Entry 6HV9 (electron microscopy, 4.98 A resolution (low resolution: residue-level contacts below are approximate; hydrogen-bond / salt-bridge calls are withheld)); this record covers chains 3 and 7 of the 16 polymer chains in the assembly.

== Chain 3 ==
Name: DNA replication licensing factor MCM3
From: Saccharomyces cerevisiae
Notes: EC 3.6.4.12
UniProt: P24279 (MCM3_YEAST); residue numbers follow UniProt; this construct covers 1-971
Amino-acid sequence (971 residues; each row starts with the number of its first residue):
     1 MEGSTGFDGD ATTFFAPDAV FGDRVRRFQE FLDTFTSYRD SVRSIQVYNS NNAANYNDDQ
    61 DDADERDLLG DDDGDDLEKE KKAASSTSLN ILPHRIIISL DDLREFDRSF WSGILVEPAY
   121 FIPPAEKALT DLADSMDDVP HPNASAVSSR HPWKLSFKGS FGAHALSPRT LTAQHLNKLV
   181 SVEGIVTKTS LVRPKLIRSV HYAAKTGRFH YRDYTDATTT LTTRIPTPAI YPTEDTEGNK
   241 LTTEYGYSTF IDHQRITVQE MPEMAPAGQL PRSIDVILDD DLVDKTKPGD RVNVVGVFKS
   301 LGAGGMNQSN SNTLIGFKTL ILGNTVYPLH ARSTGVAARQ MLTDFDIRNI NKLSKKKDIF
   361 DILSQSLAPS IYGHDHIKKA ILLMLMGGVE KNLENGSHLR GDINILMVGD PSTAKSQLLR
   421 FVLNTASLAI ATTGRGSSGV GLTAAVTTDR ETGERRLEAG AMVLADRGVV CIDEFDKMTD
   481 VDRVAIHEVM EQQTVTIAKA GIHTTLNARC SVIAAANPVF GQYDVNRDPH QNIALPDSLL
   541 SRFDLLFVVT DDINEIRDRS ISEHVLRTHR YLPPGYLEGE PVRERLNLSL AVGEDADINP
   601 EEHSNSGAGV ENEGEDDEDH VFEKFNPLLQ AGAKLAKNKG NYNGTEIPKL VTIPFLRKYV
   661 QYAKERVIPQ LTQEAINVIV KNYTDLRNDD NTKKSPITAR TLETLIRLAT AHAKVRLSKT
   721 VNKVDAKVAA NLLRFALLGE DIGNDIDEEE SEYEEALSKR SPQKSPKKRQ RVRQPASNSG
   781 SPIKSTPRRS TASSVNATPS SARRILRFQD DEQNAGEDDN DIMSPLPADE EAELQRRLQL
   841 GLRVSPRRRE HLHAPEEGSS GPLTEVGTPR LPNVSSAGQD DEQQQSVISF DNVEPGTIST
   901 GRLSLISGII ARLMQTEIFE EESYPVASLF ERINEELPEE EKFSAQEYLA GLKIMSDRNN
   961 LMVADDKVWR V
Disordered / not traced: 1-18, 62-90, 138-166, 229, 309-313, 329-342, 448-451, 571-650, 739-971
Ligand contacts: ATP-gamma-S (AGS; phosphothiophosphoric acid-adenylate ester): Ser370, Ile371, Tyr372, Pro411, Ser412, Thr413, Ala414, Lys415, Ser416, Gln417, Glu474, Asn517, Ile561, Val565
Curated features (UniProtKB/Swiss-Prot):
  - motif: Ser541 to Asp544 (Arginine finger)
  - binding site (ATP): Gly409 to Ser416
  - modified residue: Ser761 (Phosphoserine), Ser777 (Phosphoserine), Ser781 (Phosphoserine), Thr868 (Phosphothreonine)
  - mutagenesis: Lys415 (K415A: No effect on MCM2-7 complex helicase activity. Loss of MCM2-7 complex helicase activity; when associated with MCM5 A-422. Reduces MCM2-7 complex helicase activity ...)

== Chain 7 ==
Name: DNA replication licensing factor MCM7
From: Saccharomyces cerevisiae
Notes: EC 3.6.4.12
UniProt: P38132 (MCM7_YEAST); residue numbers follow UniProt; this construct covers 1-845
Amino-acid sequence (845 residues; row label = number of the first residue in the row):
     1 MSAALPSIQL PVDYNNLFNE ITDFLVTFKQ DTLSSDATRN ENEDENLDAE NIEQHLLEKG
    61 PKYMAMLQKV ANRELNSVII DLDDILQYQN EKFLQGTQAD DLVSAIQQNA NHFTELFCRA
   121 IDNNMPLPTK EIDYKDDVLD VILNQRRLRN ERMLSDRTNE IRSENLMDTT MDPPSSMNDA
   181 LREVVEDETE LFPPNLTRRY FLYFKPLSQN CARRYRKKAI SSKPLSVRQI KGDFLGQLIT
   241 VRGIITRVSD VKPAVEVIAY TCDQCGYEVF QEVNSRTFTP LSECTSEECS QNQTKGQLFM
   301 STRASKFSAF QECKIQELSQ QVPVGHIPRS LNIHVNGTLV RSLSPGDIVD VTGIFLPAPY
   361 TGFKALKAGL LTETYLEAQF VRQHKKKFAS FSLTSDVEER VMELITSGDV YNRLAKSIAP
   421 EIYGNLDVKK ALLLLLVGGV DKRVGDGMKI RGDINVCLMG DPGVAKSQLL KAICKISPRG
   481 VYTTGKGSSG VGLTAAVMKD PVTDEMILEG GALVLADNGI CCIDEFDKMD ESDRTAIHEV
   541 MEQQTISISK AGINTTLNAR TSILAAANPL YGRYNPRLSP LDNINLPAAL LSRFDILFLM
   601 LDIPSRDDDE KLAEHVTYVH MHNKQPDLDF TPVEPSKMRE YIAYAKTKRP VMSEAVNDYV
   661 VQAYIRLRQD SKREMDSKFS FGQATPRTLL GIIRLSQALA KLRLADMVDI DDVEEALRLV
   721 RVSKESLYQE TNKSKEDESP TTKIFTIIKK MLQETGKNTL SYENIVKTVR LRGFTMLQLS
   781 NCIQEYSYLN VWHLINEGNT LKFVDDGTMD TDQEDSLVST PKLAPQTTAS ANVSAQDSDI
   841 DLQDA
Disordered / not traced: 1-3, 32-58, 78-82, 145-191, 216-222, 361-367, 391-393, 442-444, 465, 478-479, 495-496, 504-505, 519-521, 562, 730-845
Curated features (UniProtKB/Swiss-Prot):
  - motif: Ser592 to Asp595 (Arginine finger)
  - binding site (ATP): Tyr423, Gly463, Ala465, Lys466, Ser467, Asn568, Arg593, Arg687
  - modified residue: Thr811 (Phosphothreonine), Ser819 (Phosphoserine), Ser838 (Phosphoserine)
  - mutagenesis: Lys466 (K466A: Loss of MCM2-7 complex helicase activity)

== Chain 3 / chain 7 interface ==
Pairs across the interface - 75 pairs, chain 3 then chain 7:
  Asp61(3) - Ala212(7)
  Asp61(3) - Arg213(7)
  Asp61(3) - Arg214(7)
  Asp61(3) - Tyr215(7)
  Val192(3) - Arg329(7)
  Arg193(3) - Leu371(7)
  Pro194(3) - Gly232(7)
  Pro194(3) - Thr372(7)
  Lys195(3) - Leu370(7)
  Lys195(3) - Thr372(7)
  Tyr202(3) - Tyr14(7)
  Tyr202(3) - His112(7)
  Arg208(3) - Ser7(7)
  Phe209(3) - Ser7(7)
  Phe209(3) - Ile8(7)
  Phe209(3) - Leu10(7)
  Phe209(3) - Val12(7)
  Phe209(3) - Tyr14(7)
  His210(3) - Leu5(7)
  His210(3) - Pro6(7)
  His210(3) - Ser7(7)
  Tyr211(3) - Leu5(7)
  Tyr211(3) - Pro6(7)
  Tyr211(3) - Ile8(7)
  Arg212(3) - Leu5(7)
  Asp216(3) - Leu370(7)
  Asp235(3) - Leu5(7)
  Glu244(3) - Asn109(7)
  Tyr245(3) - Asn109(7)
  Tyr245(3) - Asn111(7)
  Tyr245(3) - Gly236(7)
  Gly246(3) - Gln108(7)
  Gly246(3) - Leu235(7)
  Gly246(3) - Gly236(7)
  Tyr247(3) - Val12(7)
  Tyr247(3) - Gln108(7)
  Phe250(3) - Gly232(7)
  Phe250(3) - Asp233(7)
  Phe250(3) - Leu235(7)
  Phe250(3) - Pro357(7)
  Ile251(3) - Asp233(7)
  Asp252(3) - Lys231(7)
  Asp252(3) - Gly232(7)
  Asp252(3) - Asp233(7)
  Asp280(3) - Lys231(7)
  Asp280(3) - Asp233(7)
  Lys287(3) - Gly325(7)
  Lys287(3) - His326(7)
  Lys391(3) - His620(7)
  Leu393(3) - Val619(7)
  Leu393(3) - Asn623(7)
  Glu394(3) - Asn623(7)
  Asn395(3) - Lys475(7)
  Gly396(3) - Lys475(7)
  Leu399(3) - His620(7)
  Leu457(3) - Ile327(7)
  Ala459(3) - Ile327(7)
  Asp466(3) - Val324(7)
  Val481(3) - Lys486(7)
  Gln492(3) - Ser467(7)
  Gln492(3) - Lys471(7)
  Gln492(3) - Tyr482(7)
  Ala498(3) - Gly487(7)
  Asn507(3) - Ser319(7)
  Ser538(3) - Lys466(7)
  Ser538(3) - Asn568(7)
  Arg542(3) - Lys466(7)
  Ile676(3) - Thr617(7)
  Val680(3) - Ala613(7)
  Arg687(3) - Asp602(7)
  Arg687(3) - Ile603(7)
  Arg687(3) - Pro604(7)
  Arg687(3) - Asp609(7)
  Asn688(3) - Arg606(7)
  Leu702(3) - Val616(7)
Also at the interface, not in a pair above, chain 3 (61 interface residues in all): Gln60, Ser190, Leu191, Leu196, Tyr214, Pro232, Leu241, Asn392, Glu458, Glu491, Ala500, Gly501, Thr504, Gln531, Asp537, Leu671, Asn691, Thr698, Ile706
Also at the interface, not in a pair above, chain 7 (60 interface residues in all): Ala4, Arg247, Gln316, Leu356, Asp461, Pro462, Met498, Glu525, Tyr571, Gly572, Met621

== Overview ==
61 residues of chain 3 face 60 of chain 7 across their interface. Chain 3 binds ATP-gamma-S. UniProt lists 8
ATP-binding residues and one mutagenesis site on chain 3; 8 ATP-binding residues and one mutagenesis site on
chain 7.
Chain 3 is DNA replication licensing factor MCM3 and chain 7 is DNA replication licensing factor MCM7, both
from Saccharomyces cerevisiae; the structure, S. cerevisiae CMG-Pol epsilon-DNA, was determined by electron
microscopy, deposited together with 6HV8.
